Entry 5UHL (X-ray diffraction, 3.14 A resolution); this record covers chains B and C of the 4 polymer chains in the assembly.

Chain B:
Protein: O-GlcNAcase stalk domain
From: Homo sapiens
Notes: EC 3.2.1.169, 3.2.1.-
UniProtKB: O60502 (OGA_HUMAN); numbering as in UniProt (aligned over 544-705)
Amino-acid sequence (163 residues; each row starts with the number of its first residue):
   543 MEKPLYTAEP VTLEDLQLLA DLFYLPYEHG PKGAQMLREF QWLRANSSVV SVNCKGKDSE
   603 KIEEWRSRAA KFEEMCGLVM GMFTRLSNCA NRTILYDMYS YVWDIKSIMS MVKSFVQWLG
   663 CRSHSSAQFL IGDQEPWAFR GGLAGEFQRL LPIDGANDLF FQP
Unresolved in the structure: 591-605, 665-681, 695-705
Sequence notes: initiating methionine (543)

Chain C:
Protein: O-GlcNAcase TIM-barrel domain
From: Homo sapiens
Notes: EC 3.2.1.169, 3.2.1.-
UniProtKB: O60502 (OGA_HUMAN); residue numbers follow UniProt; this construct covers 56-400
Amino-acid sequence (345 residues; numbered 56 to 400; the number before each row is that of its first residue):
    56 GARRFLCGVV EGFYGRPWVM EQRKELFRRL QKWELNTYLY APKDDYKHRM FWREMYSVEE
   116 AEQLMTLISA AREYEIEFIY AISPGLDITF SNPKEVSTLK RKLDQVSQFG CRSFALLFDD
   176 IDHNMCAADK EVFSSFAHAQ VSITNEIYQY LGEPETFLFC PTEYCGTFCY PNVSQSPYLR
   236 TVGEKLLPGI EVLWTGPKVV SKEIPVESIE EVSKIIKRAP VIWDNIHAND YDQKRLFLGP
   296 YKGRSTELIP RLKGVLTNPN CEFEANYVAI HTLATWYKSN MNGVRKDVVM TDSEDSTVSI
   356 QIKLENEGSD EDIETDVLYS PQMALKLALT EWLQEFGVPH QYSSR
Unresolved in the structure: 56-57, 339-371, 393-400
Small-molecule neighbours: Thiamet G (8BJ; (2Z,3aR,5R,6S,7R,7aR)-2-(ethylimino)-5-(hydroxymethyl)hexahydro-3aH-pyrano[3,2-d][1,3]thiazole-6,7-diol): Gly67, Phe68, Tyr69, Lys98, Asp174, Asp175, Cys215, Tyr219, Thr250, Val254, Trp278, Asn280, Ala283, Asp285, Tyr286, Asn313

Chain B / chain C interface:
Residue-residue contacts - 42 pairs, chain B then chain C:
  Met543(B) with Cys181(C); Ala182(C), hydrogen bond (backbone-backbone); Ala183(C), hydrogen bond (backbone-backbone); Glu186(C)
  Glu544(B) with Thr144(C); Asn147(C), hydrogen bond; Cys181(C)
  Lys545(B) with Gly140(C); Leu141(C); Asp142(C); Ile143(C); Thr144(C), hydrogen bond (backbone-side chain); Asp177(C), salt bridge; Asn179(C), hydrogen bond (side chain-backbone); Cys181(C), hydrogen bond (backbone-side chain)
  Pro546(B) with Asp142(C)
  Leu547(B) with Arg108(C); Asp142(C)
  Tyr548(B) with Met105(C); Phe106(C), hydrophobic; Asp142(C), hydrogen bond (backbone-side chain)
  Asn630(B) with Tyr101(C)
  Cys631(B) with Tyr101(C), hydrogen bond (backbone-side chain)
  Arg634(B) with Asp99(C), hydrogen bond (side chain-backbone); Tyr101(C), hydrogen bond
  Tyr638(B) with Gly70(C); Arg71(C); Pro72(C); Asp99(C), hydrogen bond
  Tyr641(B) with Gly70(C)
  Trp645(B) with Asp285(C); Tyr286(C), hydrophobic; Asp287(C); Gln288(C)
  Asp646(B) with Asp287(C); Gln288(C), hydrogen bond (side chain-backbone); Lys289(C)
  Ile650(B) with Lys289(C)
  Arg682(B) with Tyr286(C), hydrogen bond (side chain-backbone); Asp287(C), salt bridge
  Gly683(B) with Asp287(C), hydrogen bond (backbone-side chain)
  Gly684(B) with Arg290(C)
Other interface residues (no listed pair), chain B (20 interface residues in all): Ala632, Ser642, Ser649
Other interface residues (no listed pair), chain C (27 interface residues in all): Tyr69

In short:
Chain B and chain C form an interface of 20 and 27 residues respectively; the contacts include 14 hydrogen
bonds and 2 salt bridges. Polar contacts include Lys545(B)-Asp177(C), Arg682(B)-Asp287(C) and
Glu544(B)-Asn147(C). Chain C binds Thiamet G.
Here chain B is O-GlcNAcase stalk domain and chain C is O-GlcNAcase TIM-barrel domain, both from Homo sapiens.
Entry 5UHL (Crystal structure of the core catalytic domain of human O-GlcNAcase complexed with Thiamet G) was
determined by X-ray diffraction.
